PDB entry 9D0W | electron microscopy, 2.95 A resolution | chains B and C of the 4 polymer chains in the assembly

# Chain B
Protein: Protein cereblon
From: Homo sapiens
UniProt: Q96SW2 (CRBN_HUMAN); residue numbers follow UniProt; this construct covers 40-442
Amino-acid sequence (405 residues; each row starts with the number of its first residue):
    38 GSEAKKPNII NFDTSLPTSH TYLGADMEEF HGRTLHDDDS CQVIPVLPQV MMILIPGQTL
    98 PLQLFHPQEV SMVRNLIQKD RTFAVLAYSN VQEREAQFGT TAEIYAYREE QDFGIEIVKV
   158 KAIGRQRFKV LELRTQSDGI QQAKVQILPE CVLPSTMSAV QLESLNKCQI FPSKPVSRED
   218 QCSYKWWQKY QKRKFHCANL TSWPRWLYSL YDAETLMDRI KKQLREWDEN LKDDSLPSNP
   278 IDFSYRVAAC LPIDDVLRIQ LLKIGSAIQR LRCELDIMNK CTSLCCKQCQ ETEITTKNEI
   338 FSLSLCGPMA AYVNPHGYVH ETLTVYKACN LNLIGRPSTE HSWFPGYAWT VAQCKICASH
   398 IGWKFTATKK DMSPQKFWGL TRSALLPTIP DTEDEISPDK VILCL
Not modelled in the structure: 38-44, 427-442
Construct notes: expression tag (38-39)
Swiss-Prot annotation at these positions:
  - binding site (Zn(2+)): Cys323, Cys326, Cys391, Cys394
  - binding site ((S)-thalidomide): His378, Trp380, Trp386
  - natural variant: Cys391 (C391R: In MRT2)
  - mutagenesis: Tyr384 (Y384A: Abolishes thalidomide-binding without affecting DCX protein ligase complex activity; when associated with A-386), Trp386 (W386A: Abolishes thalidomide-binding without affecting DCX protein ligase complex activity; when associated with A-384 ...), Arg419 to Leu442 (Fails to rescue increased BK channel activity and decreased probability of neurotransmission in a mouse hippocampal neuron model)
Bound ions: Zn2+: Cys323, Cys326, Cys391, Cys394
Ligand contacts: A1A1I ((3R)-3-(5-{4-[(2-{4-[(8-cyclopentyl-7-oxo-7,8-dihydropyrido[2,3-d]pyrimidin-2-yl)amino]-3-methylbenzene-1-sulfonyl}-7-azaspiro[3.5]nonan-7-yl)methyl]piperidin-1-yl}-4-fluoro-3-methyl-2-oxo-2,3-dihydro-1H-1,3-benzimidazol-1-yl)piperidine-2,6-dione): Asn351, Pro352, Glu377, His378, Ser379, Trp380, Trp386, Trp400, Phe402

# Chain C
Protein: Cyclin-dependent kinase 2
From: Homo sapiens
Notes: EC 2.7.11.22
UniProt: P24941 (CDK2_HUMAN); residues 1-298 here = UniProt positions 1-298
Amino-acid sequence (298 residues; row label = number of the first residue in the row):
     1 MENFQKVEKI GEGTYGVVYK ARNKLTGEVV ALKKIRLDTE TEGVPSTAIR EISLLKELNH
    61 PNIVKLLDVI HTENKLYLVF EFLHQDLKKF MDASALTGIP LPLIKSYLFQ LLQGLAFCHS
   121 HRVLHRDLKP QNLLINTEGA IKLADFGLAR AFGVPVRTYT HEVVTLWYRA PEILLGCKYY
   181 STAVDIWSLG CIFAEMVTRR ALFPGDSEID QLFRIFRTLG TPDEVVWPGV TSMPDYKPSF
   241 PKWARQDFSK VVPPLDEDGR SLLSQMLHYD PNKRISAKAA LAHPFFQDVT KPVPHLRL
Modified residues: Thr160 (phosphothreonine; TPO)
Swiss-Prot annotation at these positions:
  - active site: Asp127 (Proton acceptor)
  - binding site (ATP): Ile10 to Val18, Lys33, Glu81 to Leu83, Asp86, Lys129 to Asn132, Asp145
  - binding site (Mg(2+)): Asn132, Asp145
  - site (CDK7 binding): Lys9, Lys88, Lys89, Leu166
  - modified residue: Met1 (N-acetylmethionine), Lys6 (N6-acetyllysine), Thr14 (Phosphothreonine), Tyr15 (Phosphotyrosine), Tyr19 (Phosphotyrosine), Thr160 (Phosphothreonine)
  - natural variant: Pro45 (P45L: In a glioblastoma multiforme sample)
  - mutagenesis: Lys9 (K9F: Reduced phosphorylation by CAK), Thr14 (T14A: 2-fold increase in activity), Tyr15 (Y15F: 2-fold increase in activity), Lys88 to Lys89 (Reduced phosphorylation by CAK), Thr160 (T160A: Abolishes activity), Leu166 (L166R: Reduced phosphorylation by CAK and reduced kinase activity)
Ligand contacts: A1A1I ((3R)-3-(5-{4-[(2-{4-[(8-cyclopentyl-7-oxo-7,8-dihydropyrido[2,3-d]pyrimidin-2-yl)amino]-3-methylbenzene-1-sulfonyl}-7-azaspiro[3.5]nonan-7-yl)methyl]piperidin-1-yl}-4-fluoro-3-methyl-2-oxo-2,3-dihydro-1H-1,3-benzimidazol-1-yl)piperidine-2,6-dione): Ile10, Gly11, Val18, Ala31, Lys33, Val64, Phe80, Glu81, Phe82, Leu83, His84, Gln85, Asp86, Lys89, Gln131, Asn132, Leu134

# Chain B / chain C interface
Pairs across the interface - 22 pairs, chain B then chain C:
  Gly61(B) with Arg36(C)
  Ala62(B) with Arg36(C)
  Asp149(B) with Lys6(C)
  Phe150(B) with Lys6(C); Val7(C); Glu8(C); Lys9(C); Tyr19(C), hydrophobic
  Leu370(B) with Asp206(C)
  Gly372(B) with Trp167(C)
  Arg373(B) with Lys88(C); Trp167(C); Tyr168(C); Glu195(C), salt bridge
  Thr376(B) with Glu12(C); Gly13(C)
  Glu377(B) with Lys9(C), salt bridge; Gly11(C); Glu12(C)
  His378(B) with Glu12(C), hydrogen bond (backbone-side chain)
  Lys407(B) with Arg50(C); Thr160(C)
Other interface residues (no listed pair), chain B (12 interface residues in all): Thr58
Other interface residues (no listed pair), chain C (19 interface residues in all): Gln5, Gln131, Ala201

# Summary
The interface between chain B and chain C involves 12 residues on one side and 19 on the other; the contacts
include 1 hydrogen bond and 2 salt bridges. Polar contacts include Arg373(B)-Glu195(C), Glu377(B)-Lys9(C) and
His378(B)-Glu12(C).
Here chain B is Protein cereblon and chain C is Cyclin-dependent kinase 2, both from Homo sapiens. Entry 9D0W
(Cryo-EM structure of CDK2/CyclinE1 in complex with CRBN/DDB1 and Cpd 4) was determined by electron microscopy
(same publication as 9D0U, 9D0V and 9D0X).
